PDB entry 6NAH | X-ray diffraction, 2.70 A resolution | chains A and B of the 14 polymer chains in the assembly

== Chain A (and B) ==
Molecule: ATP-dependent Clp protease proteolytic subunit
Organism: Neisseria meningitidis
Notes: EC 3.4.21.92; chain B of this document is another copy of the same molecule, construct and numbering; everything in this record applies to it too
UniProtKB: I4E574 (I4E574_NEIME); residues 1-204 here correspond to UniProt positions 6-209 (UniProt number = residue number + 5)
Chain sequence (217 residues; each row starts with the number of its first residue; numbers below 1 keep their minus sign (His-12 is residue -12)):
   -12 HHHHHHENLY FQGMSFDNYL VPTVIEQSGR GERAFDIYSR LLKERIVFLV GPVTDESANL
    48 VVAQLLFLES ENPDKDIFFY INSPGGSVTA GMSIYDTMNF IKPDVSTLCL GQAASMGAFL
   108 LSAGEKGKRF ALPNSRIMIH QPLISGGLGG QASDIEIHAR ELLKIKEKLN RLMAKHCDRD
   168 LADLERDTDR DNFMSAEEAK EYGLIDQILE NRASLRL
Unresolved in the structure: -12 to 22, 198-204 (chain B: -12 to 22, 134-135, 198-204)
Construct notes: expression tag (-12 to 0)
Residues lining bound ligands:
  - octanoic acid (caprylic acid) (OCA), molecule 1: Arg27, Leu28, Glu31, Ile33, Tyr67
  - octanoic acid (caprylic acid) (OCA), molecule 2: Leu53, Phe54, Glu56, Ser57
What the authors report for this chain:
  - binding site for Acyldepsipeptide-14: Tyr67, Leu95, Leu97, Phe117, Leu119, Leu196
  - binding site for Acyldepsipeptide-14: Val49, Leu53, Glu56, Thr84, Phe87
  - binding site for octanoic acid (caprylic acid): Arg27, Leu28, Glu31, Ile33, Leu53, Phe54, Ser57, Tyr67
  - contacts within the chain: Arg27-Glu31
  - conformationally variable residues (order/disorder transition): Leu130 to Gly137
  - mutagenesis - E31A, E58A: increased catalytic activity on casein
  - mutagenesis - E31A/E58A: increased catalytic activity
  - mutagenesis - Y67A: decreased expression

== Chain A / chain B interface ==
Contacting residue pairs (40):
  Leu29(A) - Ile24(B)  hydrophobic
  Asp42(A) - Val37(B)
  Asp42(A) - Asn69(B)
  Asn46(A) - Tyr25(B)  hydrogen bond
  Asn46(A) - Phe35(B)
  Asn46(A) - Val37(B)
  Asn46(A) - Leu97(B)
  Leu47(A) - Tyr25(B)
  Ala50(A) - Ile24(B)  hydrophobic
  Ala50(A) - Tyr25(B)  hydrophobic
  Ala50(A) - Leu28(B)  hydrophobic
  Leu53(A) - Leu28(B)  hydrophobic
  Phe54(A) - Ile24(B)  hydrophobic
  Phe54(A) - Arg27(B)
  Thr76(A) - Asn69(B)
  Thr76(A) - Gly98(B)
  Thr76(A) - Gln99(B)
  Thr76(A) - Arg123(B)
  Met79(A) - Asn121(B)
  Ser80(A) - Leu97(B)
  Ser80(A) - Gly98(B)
  Tyr82(A) - Asn121(B)
  Asp83(A) - Leu119(B)
  Asp83(A) - Pro120(B)
  Asp83(A) - Asn121(B)  hydrogen bond (side chain-backbone)
  Asp83(A) - Ser122(B)
  Thr84(A) - Leu97(B)
  Phe87(A) - Leu196(B)  hydrophobic
  Phe87(A) - Glu197(B)
  Gln138(A) - Arg177(B)  hydrogen bond
  Ser140(A) - Arg177(B)
  Asp141(A) - Arg177(B)  salt bridge
  Ile144(A) - Arg177(B)
  Ile144(A) - Asp178(B)
  His145(A) - Asp178(B)  salt bridge
  His145(A) - Phe180(B)
  Glu148(A) - Arg123(B)  salt bridge
  Glu148(A) - Phe180(B)
  Ile152(A) - Arg123(B)
  Lys155(A) - Asn121(B)
Interface residues without a listed pair, chain A (27 interface residues in all): Glu43, Val49, Gln51, Asn86, Leu159
Interface residues without a listed pair, chain B (23 interface residues in all): Gly38, Tyr67, Pro71

== Summary ==
27 residues of chain A and 23 residues of chain B are in contact; the contacts include 3 hydrogen bonds and 3
salt bridges. Polar contacts include Asp141(A)-Arg177(B), His145(A)-Asp178(B) and Glu148(A)-Arg123(B). The
paper reports a binding site for Acyldepsipeptide-14 at Tyr67(A), Leu95(A) and Leu97(A) among others; E31A and
E58A of chain A increase catalytic activity on casein; 4 substitutions were tested in all.
Chain A and chain B are both ATP-dependent Clp protease proteolytic subunit (Neisseria meningitidis); the
structure, Crystal structure of Neisseria meningitidis ClpP protease in complex with Acyldepsipeptide-14
(ADEP-14), was determined by X-ray diffraction, deposited together with 6NAQ, 6NAW, 6NAY and 6NB1.
